Entry 4JVN (X-ray diffraction, 2.05 A resolution); this record covers chain A.

# Chain A
Name: Estrogen sulfotransferase
From: Homo sapiens
Notes: EC 2.8.2.4
Reference sequence: P49888 (ST1E1_HUMAN); residues 1-294 here = UniProt positions 1-294
Chain sequence (294 residues; row label = number of the first residue in the row):
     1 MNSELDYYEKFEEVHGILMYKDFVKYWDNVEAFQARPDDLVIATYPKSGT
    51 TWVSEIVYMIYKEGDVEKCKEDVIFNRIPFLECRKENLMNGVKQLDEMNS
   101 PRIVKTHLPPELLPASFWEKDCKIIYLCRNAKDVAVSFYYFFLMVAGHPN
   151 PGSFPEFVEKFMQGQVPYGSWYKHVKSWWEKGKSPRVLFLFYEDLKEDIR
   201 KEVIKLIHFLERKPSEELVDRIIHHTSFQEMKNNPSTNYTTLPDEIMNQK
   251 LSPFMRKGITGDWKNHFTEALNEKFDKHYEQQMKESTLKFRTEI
Not modelled in the structure: 1-2, 294
Differences from the reference sequence: engineered mutation Glu269 (Val in P49888)
Metal / ion sites: Na+: Gly182, Ser184, Val187
Small-molecule neighbours:
  - adenosine-3'-5'-diphosphate (A3P): Lys47, Ser48, Gly49, Thr50, Thr51, Trp52, Arg129, Ser137, Tyr192, Lys196, Thr226, Ser227, Phe228, Met231, Phe254, Met255, Arg256, Lys257, Gly258
  - 2,6-dibromo-3-(2,4-dibromophenoxy)phenol (YUG): Tyr20, Phe23, Pro46, Phe80, Cys83, Lys85, Lys105, His107, Phe141, Val145, Ala146, Tyr168, Tyr239, Ile246, Met247
UniProt features mapped onto this chain:
  - active site: His107 (Proton acceptor)
  - binding site (3'-phosphoadenylyl sulfate): Lys47 to Trp52, Arg129, Ser137, Tyr192, Thr226 to Met231, Arg256 to Gly258
  - binding site (substrate): Lys105 to His107
  - mutagenesis: Lys85 (K85A: Does not have decreased sulfonation activity towards the estrogens and DHEA), His107 (H107A: Complete loss of sulfonation activity towards all substrates tested), Ser137 (S137A: Decreased gradually the sulfotransferase activity; S137C: Decreased gradually the sulfotransferase activity), Val145 (V145E: Substrate specificity constants for estradiol and estrone are reduced. Dramatic 400-fold increase in the ability to sulfonate dopamine)
Reported in the primary citation:
  - conformationally variable residues (loop rearrangement): Arg84 to Met89
  - binding site for 2,6-dibromo-3-(2,4-dibromophenoxy)phenol: Phe80, Phe141
  - binding site for 2,6-dibromo-3-(2,4-dibromophenoxy)phenol: His107 (proposed by the authors, not directly observed)
  - catalytic residues: His107 (citing earlier work)
  - specificity-determining residues: Phe80, Phe141 (citing earlier work)

# Summary
Ligands of chain A: 2,6-dibromo-3-(2,4-dibromophenoxy)phenol and adenosine-3'-5'-diphosphate. Gly182, Ser184
and Val187 form the Na+ site. Curated annotation (UniProt) lists active-site residue His107, 18 residues
binding 3'-phosphoadenylyl sulfate, 3 substrate-binding residues and 4 mutagenesis sites. The paper reports
the catalytic residue His107; a binding site for 2,6-dibromo-3-(2,4-dibromophenoxy)phenol at Phe80, Phe141 and
His107.
Chain A is Estrogen sulfotransferase (Homo sapiens); the structure, Crystal structure of human estrogen
sulfotransferase (SULT1E1) in complex with inactive cofactor PAP and metabolite of ..., was determined by
X-ray diffraction together with 4JVL and 4JVM from the same study.
